Entry 4YXB (X-ray diffraction, 2.56 A resolution); this record covers chains A and B of the 3 polymer chains in the assembly.

# Chain A (and B)
Name: Flagellar motor switch protein FliM, Flagellar motor switch protein FliN
From: Salmonella typhimurium (strain LT2 / SGSC1412 / ATCC 700720)
Notes: chain B of this document is another copy of the same molecule, construct and numbering; everything in this record applies to it too
UniProt: chimeric construct of P26418, P26419: residues 5-94 from P26418 (FLIM_SALTY) positions 245-334 (UniProt number = residue number + 240); residues 95-227 from P26419 positions 5-137 (UniProt number = residue number - 90)
Amino-acid sequence (227 residues; numbered 1 to 227; the number before each row is that of its first residue):
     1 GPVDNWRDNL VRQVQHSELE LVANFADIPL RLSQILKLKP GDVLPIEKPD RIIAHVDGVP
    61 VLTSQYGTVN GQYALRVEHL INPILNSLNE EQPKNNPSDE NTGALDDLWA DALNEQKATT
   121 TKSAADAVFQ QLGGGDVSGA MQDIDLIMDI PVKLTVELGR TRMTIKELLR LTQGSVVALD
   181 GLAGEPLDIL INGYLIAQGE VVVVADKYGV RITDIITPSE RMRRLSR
Disordered / not traced: 1-17, 91-139 (chain B: 1-3, 91-142)
Modified / non-standard residues: Mse141, Mse148, Mse163, Mse222 (selenomethionine; parent Met)
Construct notes: expression tag (1-4)

# How chain A and chain B interact
Pairs across the interface (48; chain A residue first):
  Arg31(A) - Ser226(B)  hydrogen bond (side chain-backbone)
  Arg31(A) - Arg227(B)  hydrogen bond (side chain-backbone)
  Leu32(A) - Ile150(B)  hydrophobic
  Arg51(A) - Pro83(B)
  Arg51(A) - Ile84(B)
  Arg51(A) - Ser87(B)
  Ile53(A) - Ile84(B)  hydrophobic
  Pro60(A) - Ile53(B)  hydrophobic
  Thr63(A) - Pro83(B)
  Glu78(A) - Pro83(B)
  His79(A) - His79(B)  hydrogen bond
  His79(A) - Leu80(B)
  His79(A) - Ile81(B)
  His79(A) - Asn82(B)
  His79(A) - Pro83(B)
  Leu80(A) - His79(B)
  Ile81(A) - Thr63(B)
  Ile81(A) - His79(B)
  Ile81(A) - Ile81(B)  hydrophobic
  Asn82(A) - His79(B)
  Pro83(A) - Arg51(B)  hydrogen bond (backbone-side chain)
  Pro83(A) - Thr63(B)
  Pro83(A) - Glu78(B)
  Pro83(A) - His79(B)
  Ile84(A) - Ile53(B)  hydrophobic
  Ile84(A) - Thr63(B)
  Ser87(A) - Arg51(B)
  Mse141(A) - Ile147(B)  hydrophobic
  Leu146(A) - Mse222(B)
  Leu146(A) - Ser226(B)
  Ile147(A) - Leu32(B)  hydrophobic
  Ile147(A) - Ile147(B)  hydrophobic
  Ile147(A) - Mse222(B)  hydrophobic
  Asp149(A) - Ser226(B)
  Ile150(A) - Ile150(B)  hydrophobic
  Ile150(A) - Leu225(B)  hydrophobic
  Pro151(A) - Asn192(B)
  Pro151(A) - Leu225(B)
  Asn192(A) - Pro151(B)
  Mse222(A) - Leu146(B)  hydrophobic
  Mse222(A) - Ile147(B)
  Mse222(A) - Ile150(B)  hydrophobic
  Leu225(A) - Ile150(B)  hydrophobic
  Leu225(A) - Pro151(B)
  Ser226(A) - Arg31(B)
  Ser226(A) - Leu146(B)
  Ser226(A) - Asp149(B)
  Arg227(A) - Arg31(B)  hydrogen bond (backbone-side chain)
Also at the interface, not in a pair above, chain A (27 interface residues in all): Val59, Arg223
Also at the interface, not in a pair above, chain B (24 interface residues in all): Pro60

# Overview
Chain A and chain B form an interface of 27 and 24 residues respectively, with 5 hydrogen bonds. Among the
polar pairs are Arg31(A)-Ser226(B), Arg31(A)-Arg227(B) and His79(A)-His79(B).
Chain A and chain B are both Flagellar motor switch protein FliM, Flagellar motor switch protein FliN
(Salmonella typhimurium (strain LT2 / SGSC1412 / ATCC 700720)); the structure, FliM(SPOA)::FliN fusion
protein, was determined by X-ray diffraction, deposited together with 4YX1, 4YX5, 4YX7 and 4YXA.
